3RIF - chains I and O of the 15 polymer chains in the assembly; structure by X-ray diffraction, 3.35 A resolution.

Chain I:
Name: Mouse monoclonal Fab fragment, heavy chain
From: Mus musculus
Notes: antibody fragment or engineered binder
Sequence (221 residues; numbered 1 to 221; the number before each row is that of its first residue):
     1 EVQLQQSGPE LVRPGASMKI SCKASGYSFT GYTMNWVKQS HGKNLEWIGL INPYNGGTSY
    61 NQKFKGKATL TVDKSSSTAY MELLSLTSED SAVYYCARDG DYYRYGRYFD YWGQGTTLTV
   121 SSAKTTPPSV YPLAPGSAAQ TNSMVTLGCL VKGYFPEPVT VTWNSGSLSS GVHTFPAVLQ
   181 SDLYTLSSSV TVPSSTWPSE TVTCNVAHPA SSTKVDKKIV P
Disordered / not traced: 136-142, 155-169, 194-200
Disulfides: Cys22-Cys96, Cys149-Cys204

Chain O:
Name: Mouse monoclonal Fab fragment, light chain
From: Mus musculus
Notes: antibody fragment or engineered binder
Sequence (210 residues; numbered 1 to 210; the number before each row is that of its first residue):
     1 QAVVTQESAL TTSPGETVTL TCRSSTGAVT TINFANWVQE KPDHLFTGLI GGINNRAPGV
    61 PARFSGSLIG DKAALTITGA QTEDEAIYFC ALWYSNHWVF GGGTKLTVLG QPKSSPSVTL
   121 FPPSSEELET NKATLVCTIT DFYPGVVTVD WKVDGTPVTQ GMETTQPSKQ SNNKYMASSY
   181 LTLTARAWER HSSYSCQVTH EGHTVEKSLS
Disordered / not traced: 152-160, 190-193, 209-210
Disulfides: Cys22-Cys90, Cys137-Cys196

How chain I and chain O interact:
Contacting residue pairs (76; chain I residue first):
  Gln39(I) with Glu40(O); Phe46(O)
  Asn44(I) with Gly101(O)
  Leu45(I) with Phe46(O), hydrophobic; Phe89(O), hydrophobic; Phe100(O)
  Trp47(I) with Asn96(O); His97(O); Trp98(O)
  Tyr95(I) with His44(O); Phe46(O)
  Asp101(I) with Asn55(O)
  Tyr105(I) with Trp93(O); Trp98(O)
  Gly106(I) with Gly52(O)
  Arg107(I) with Phe34(O); Asn36(O), hydrogen bond (backbone-side chain); Gly52(O), hydrogen bond (backbone-backbone); Trp93(O); Trp98(O)
  Tyr108(I) with Asn36(O); Gly51(O); Gly52(O); Asn55(O); Arg56(O)
  Phe109(I) with Asn36(O), hydrogen bond (backbone-side chain); Gly48(O); Ala57(O)
  Asp110(I) with Thr47(O); Gly48(O), hydrogen bond (backbone-backbone); Ala57(O); Pro58(O)
  Tyr111(I) with Pro58(O)
  Trp112(I) with Val38(O), hydrophobic; Phe46(O), hydrophobic
  Gln114(I) with His44(O)
  Val130(I) with Glu126(O)
  Tyr131(I) with Ser124(O); Glu126(O); Glu127(O); Thr130(O), hydrogen bond
  Pro132(I) with Ser124(O)
  Leu133(I) with Phe121(O), hydrophobic; Pro122(O); Val136(O), hydrophobic
  Ala134(I) with Phe121(O); Pro122(O)
  Thr146(I) with Phe121(O)
  Leu147(I) with Phe121(O)
  Gly148(I) with Phe121(O)
  Leu150(I) with Glu127(O); Val136(O), hydrophobic; Tyr180(O), hydrophobic
  Lys152(I) with Glu127(O), salt bridge; Lys132(O); Thr134(O), hydrogen bond
  His173(I) with Gln170(O), hydrogen bond; Met176(O)
  Thr174(I) with Met176(O)
  Phe175(I) with Thr138(O); Ile139(O); Thr140(O); Ala177(O); Ser178(O)
  Pro176(I) with Thr165(O); Gln166(O); Ser168(O)
  Val178(I) with Thr165(O); Tyr180(O), hydrophobic
  Gln180(I) with Thr182(O), hydrogen bond
  Thr185(I) with Tyr180(O)
  Leu186(I) with Tyr180(O)
  Ser187(I) with Val136(O); Thr138(O); Tyr180(O), hydrogen bond (backbone-side chain)
  Lys217(I) with Glu126(O), salt bridge
Other interface residues (no listed pair), chain I (42 interface residues in all): Val37, Glu46, Tyr60, Asn61, Gly113, Pro135, Ser189
Other interface residues (no listed pair), chain O (46 interface residues in all): Gly102, Thr119, Asp141, Glu163

Overview:
42 residues of chain I and 46 residues of chain O are in contact, with 9 hydrogen bonds and 2 salt bridges.
Polar pairs include Lys152(I)-Glu127(O), Lys217(I)-Glu126(O) and Arg107(I)-Asn36(O).
Chain I is Mouse monoclonal Fab fragment, heavy chain and chain O is Mouse monoclonal Fab fragment, light
chain, both from Mus musculus; the structure, C. elegans glutamate-gated chloride channel (GluCl) in complex
with Fab, ivermectin and glutamate, was determined by X-ray diffraction together with 3RHW, 3RI5 and 3RIA from
the same study.
